PDB entry 4GWQ | X-ray diffraction, 4.50 A resolution (low resolution: residue-level contacts below are approximate; hydrogen-bond / salt-bridge calls are withheld) | chains A and D of the 8 polymer chains in the assembly

# Chain A
Protein: Mediator of RNA polymerase II transcription subunit 11
Source organism: Saccharomyces cerevisiae
UniProtKB: Q99278 (MED11_YEAST); numbering as in UniProt (aligned over 1-115)
Chain sequence (115 residues; row label = number of the first residue in the row):
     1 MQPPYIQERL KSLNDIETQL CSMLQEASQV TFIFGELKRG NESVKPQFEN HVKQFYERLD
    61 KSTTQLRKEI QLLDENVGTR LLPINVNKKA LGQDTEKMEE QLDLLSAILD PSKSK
Unresolved in the structure: 1-3
UniProt features mapped onto this chain:
  - mutagenesis: Glu17 (E17K: Results in a decrease of TFIIK and RNA polymerase II occupancies at active promoters; when associated with K-24), Leu24 (L24K: Results in a decrease of TFIIK and RNA polymerase II occupancies at active promoters; when associated with K-17), Thr31 (T31A: Impairs interaction with RAD3, reducing the interaction of TFIIH with the head module and consequently resulting in a reduction of RNA polymerase II CTD 'Ser-5' phosphorylation), Leu66 (L66P: Impairs interaction with SRB4/MED17, SRB6/MED22 and RAD3), Gly92 (G92S: Impairs interaction with SRB4/MED17)

# Chain D
Protein: Mediator of RNA polymerase II transcription subunit 22
Source organism: Saccharomyces cerevisiae
UniProtKB: P32570 (MED22_YEAST); numbering as in UniProt (aligned over 1-121)
Chain sequence (121 residues; each row starts with the number of its first residue):
     1 MSNQALYEKL EQTRTILSVK LAELINMTTI ADRNDDDEGS FAQENSELAV ATTSVMMVNN
    61 QTMQLIKNVQ DLLILTRSIK EKWLLNQIPV TEHSKVTRFD EKQIEELLDN CIETFVAEKT
   121 T

# Chain A / chain D interface
Contacting residue pairs - 4 pairs, chain A then chain D:
  Leu81(A) - Gln87(D)
  Leu82(A) - Gln87(D)
  Pro83(A) - Asn86(D)
  Pro83(A) - Gln87(D)
Interface residues without a listed pair, chain A (4 interface residues in all): Ile70
Interface residues without a listed pair, chain D (4 interface residues in all): Leu6, Ile88

# In short
The chain A/chain D interface involves 4 residues from each chain. From UniProt: 5 mutagenesis sites on chain
A.
Chain A is Mediator of RNA polymerase II transcription subunit 11 and chain D is Mediator of RNA polymerase II
transcription subunit 22, both from Saccharomyces cerevisiae; the structure, Structure of the Mediator Head
Module from S. cerevisiae in complex with the carboxy-terminal domain (CTD) ..., was determined by X-ray
diffraction (same publication as 4GWP).
